PDB entry 4U7U | X-ray diffraction, 3.00 A resolution | chains A and K of the 24 polymer chains in the assembly

[Chain A]
Molecule: CRISPR system Cascade subunit CasA
Source organism: Escherichia coli K12
UniProtKB: Q46901 (CSE1_ECOLI); residues 1-502 here = UniProt positions 1-502
Sequence (502 residues; each row starts with the number of its first residue):
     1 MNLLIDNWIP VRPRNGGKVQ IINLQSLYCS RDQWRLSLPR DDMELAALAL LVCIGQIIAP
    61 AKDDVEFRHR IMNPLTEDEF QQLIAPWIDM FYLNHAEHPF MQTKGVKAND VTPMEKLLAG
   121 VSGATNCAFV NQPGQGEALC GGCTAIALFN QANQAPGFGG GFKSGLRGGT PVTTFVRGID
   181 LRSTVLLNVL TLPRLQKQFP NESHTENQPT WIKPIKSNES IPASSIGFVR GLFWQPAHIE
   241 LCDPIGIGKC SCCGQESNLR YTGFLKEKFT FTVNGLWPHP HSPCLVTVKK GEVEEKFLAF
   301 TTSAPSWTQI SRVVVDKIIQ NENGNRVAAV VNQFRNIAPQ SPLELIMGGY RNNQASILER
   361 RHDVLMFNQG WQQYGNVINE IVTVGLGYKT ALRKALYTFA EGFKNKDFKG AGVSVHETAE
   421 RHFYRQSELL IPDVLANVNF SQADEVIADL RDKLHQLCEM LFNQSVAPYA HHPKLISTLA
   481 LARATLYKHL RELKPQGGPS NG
Unresolved in the structure: 201-202, 290-292, 319-322, 404-409, 496-502
Swiss-Prot annotation at these positions:
  - mutagenesis: F129 (F129A: 80% increase in phage sensitivity; 500-fold decrease in affinity for target dsDNA), V130 (V130A: 20% increase in phage sensitivity; no change in binding of target dsDNA), N131 (N131A: 45% increase in phage sensitivity; 60-fold decrease in affinity for target dsDNA)
Reported in the primary citation:
  - binding site for crRNA: F129

[Chain K]
Molecule: CRISPR system Cascade subunit CasD
Source organism: Escherichia coli K12
UniProtKB: Q46898 (CAS5_ECOLI); residues 1-224 here = UniProt positions 1-224
Sequence (224 residues; each row starts with the number of its first residue):
     1 MRSYLILRLA GPMQAWGQPT FEGTRPTGRF PTRSGLLGLL GACLGIQRDD TSSLQALSES
    61 VQFAVRCDEL ILDDRRVSVT GLRDYHTVLG AREDYRGLKS HETIQTWREY LCDASFTVAL
   121 WLTPHATMVI SELEKAVLKP RYTPYLGRRS CPLTHPLFLG TCQASDPQKA LLNYEPVGGD
   181 IYSEESVTGH HLKFTARDEP MITLPRQFAS REWYVIKGGM DVSQ
Unresolved in the structure: 219-224
Reported in the primary citation:
  - binding site for crRNA: P19, G38 to L39, R48, L89, R108, Y142, Y145, R206, F208

[How chain A and chain K interact]
Pairs across the interface - 50 pairs, chain A then chain K:
  R12(A) with S210(K), hydrogen bond (side chain-backbone)
  L38(A) with R197(K), hydrogen bond (backbone-side chain)
  P39(A) with R197(K), hydrogen bond (backbone-side chain); M201(K), hydrophobic; Q207(K); F208(K)
  R40(A) with F21(K); R197(K)
  D41(A) with R197(K), salt bridge
  E44(A) with R197(K), salt bridge
  G120(A) with F21(K)
  T125(A) with H101(K); I104(K)
  N126(A) with G23(K); I104(K); Q105(K), hydrogen bond (side chain-backbone)
  C127(A) with Y95(K), hydrogen bond (backbone-side chain)
  A128(A) with R92(K), hydrogen bond (backbone-side chain); E93(K); Y95(K)
  F129(A) with V88(K), hydrophobic; A91(K), hydrophobic; R92(K), hydrogen bond (backbone-side chain); I104(K), hydrophobic
  V130(A) with E22(K); R25(K)
  N131(A) with F21(K), hydrogen bond (side chain-backbone); Y95(K), hydrogen bond (backbone-side chain)
  Q132(A) with P205(K); R206(K)
  P133(A) with Y95(K), hydrophobic
  Q135(A) with F21(K); Q207(K), hydrogen bond
  K249(A) with T203(K)
  C252(A) with L204(K)
  C253(A) with L204(K)
  G254(A) with L204(K)
  I357(A) with E22(K)
  L358(A) with E22(K); T24(K)
  E359(A) with E22(K)
  R360(A) with F21(K); E22(K), salt bridge
  R421(A) with R83(K)
  H422(A) with G81(K), hydrogen bond (side chain-backbone)
  R425(A) with R29(K), hydrogen bond (backbone-side chain); V79(K), hydrogen bond (side chain-backbone); L111(K)
  E428(A) with R29(K)
  L429(A) with R29(K)
Interface residues without a listed pair, chain A (33 interface residues in all): V121, C250, S251
Interface residues without a listed pair, chain K (34 interface residues in all): P19, T20, T80, D94, T106, R108, R211
The authors on this interface:
  - interface residues, chain A: G120(A)

[In short]
33 residues of chain A face 34 of chain K across their interface, with 13 hydrogen bonds and 3 salt bridges.
Polar contacts include D41(A)-R197(K), E44(A)-R197(K) and R360(A)-E22(K). Curated annotation (UniProt) lists 3
mutagenesis sites on chain A. From the paper: a binding site for crRNA at F129(A) and P19(K) among others; the
interface residue G120(A).
Here chain A is CRISPR system Cascade subunit CasA and chain K is CRISPR system Cascade subunit CasD, both
from Escherichia coli K12. Entry 4U7U (Crystal structure of RNA-guided immune Cascade complex from E.coli) was
determined by X-ray diffraction.
